Entry 6F3M (X-ray diffraction, 1.60 A resolution); this record covers chains A and C of the 4 polymer chains in the assembly.

== Chain A ==
Name: Adenosylhomocysteinase
Organism: Pseudomonas aeruginosa (strain ATCC 15692 / DSM 22644 / CIP 104116 / JCM 14847 / LMG 12228 / 1C / PRS 101 / PAO1)
Notes: EC 3.3.1.1
Reference sequence: Q9I685 (SAHH_PSEAE); numbering as in UniProt (aligned over 9-469)
Chain sequence (461 residues; each row starts with the number of its first residue):
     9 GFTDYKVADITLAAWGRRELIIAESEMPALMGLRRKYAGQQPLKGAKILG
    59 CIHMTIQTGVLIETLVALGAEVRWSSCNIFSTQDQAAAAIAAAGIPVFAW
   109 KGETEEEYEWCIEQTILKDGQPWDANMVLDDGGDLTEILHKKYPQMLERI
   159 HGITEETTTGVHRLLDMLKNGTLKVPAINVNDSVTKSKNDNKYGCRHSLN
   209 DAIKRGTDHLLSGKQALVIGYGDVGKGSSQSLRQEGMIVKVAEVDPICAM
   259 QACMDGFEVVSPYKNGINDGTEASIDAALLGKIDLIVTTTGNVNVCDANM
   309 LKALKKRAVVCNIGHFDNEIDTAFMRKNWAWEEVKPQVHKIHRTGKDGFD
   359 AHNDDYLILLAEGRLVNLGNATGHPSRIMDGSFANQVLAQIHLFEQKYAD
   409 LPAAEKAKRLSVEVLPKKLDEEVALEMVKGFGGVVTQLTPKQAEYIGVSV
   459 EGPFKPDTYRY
UniProt features mapped onto this chain:
  - binding site (substrate): T63, D139, E164, K194, D198
  - binding site (NAD(+)): T165 to T167, N199, G228 to G233, E251, N300, I321 to H323, N375
Ion coordination: K+: Q65, T380, H382; Zn2+: C85, D139, H323
Residues lining bound ligands:
  - adenosine (ADN): I60, H61, T63, Q65, T66, D139, E164, T165, K194, D198, H323, L373, N375, L376, T380, G381, H382, M387, F391
  - NAD (nicotinamide-adenine-dinucleotide), molecule 1: T165, T166, T167, K194, D198, N199, C203, I227, G228, Y229, G230, D231, V232, G233, A250, E251, V252, D253, C256, T297, T298, G299, N300, V303, I321, G322, H323, L373, N375, L376, H382
  - NAD, molecule 2: L446, Q450, I454, K463, Y467
Reported in the primary citation:
  - K+ coordination: Q65, T380 to S384
  - Zn2+ coordination: C85, D139, H323
  - binding site for adenosine: Q65, H323
  - conformationally variable residues (domain motion, side-chain flip): Q65, H323
  - mutagenesis - Q65A: decreased catalytic activity on K+ ions
  - mutagenesis - Q65A: decreased binding to adenosine

== Chain C ==
Name: Adenosylhomocysteinase
Organism: Pseudomonas aeruginosa (strain ATCC 15692 / DSM 22644 / CIP 104116 / JCM 14847 / LMG 12228 / 1C / PRS 101 / PAO1)
Notes: EC 3.3.1.1
Reference sequence: Q9I685 (SAHH_PSEAE); residue numbers follow UniProt; this construct covers 10-469
Chain sequence (460 residues; numbered 10 to 469; the number before each row is that of its first residue):
    10 FTDYKVADITLAAWGRRELIIAESEMPALMGLRRKYAGQQPLKGAKILGC
    60 IHMTIQTGVLIETLVALGAEVRWSSCNIFSTQDQAAAAIAAAGIPVFAWK
   110 GETEEEYEWCIEQTILKDGQPWDANMVLDDGGDLTEILHKKYPQMLERIH
   160 GITEETTTGVHRLLDMLKNGTLKVPAINVNDSVTKSKNDNKYGCRHSLND
   210 AIKRGTDHLLSGKQALVIGYGDVGKGSSQSLRQEGMIVKVAEVDPICAMQ
   260 ACMDGFEVVSPYKNGINDGTEASIDAALLGKIDLIVTTTGNVNVCDANML
   310 KALKKRAVVCNIGHFDNEIDTAFMRKNWAWEEVKPQVHKIHRTGKDGFDA
   360 HNDDYLILLAEGRLVNLGNATGHPSRIMDGSFANQVLAQIHLFEQKYADL
   410 PAAEKAKRLSVEVLPKKLDEEVALEMVKGFGGVVTQLTPKQAEYIGVSVE
   460 GPFKPDTYRY
UniProt features mapped onto this chain:
  - binding site (substrate): T63, D139, E164, K194, D198
  - binding site (NAD(+)): T165 to T167, N199, G228 to G233, E251, N300, I321 to H323, N375
Ion coordination: K+: Q65, T380, H382; Zn2+: C85, D139, H323
Residues lining bound ligands:
  - adenosine (ADN): I60, H61, T63, Q65, T66, D139, E164, T165, K194, D198, H323, L373, N375, L376, T380, G381, H382, M387, F391
  - NAD (nicotinamide-adenine-dinucleotide), molecule 1: T165, T166, T167, K194, D198, N199, C203, I227, G228, Y229, G230, D231, V232, G233, A250, E251, V252, D253, C256, T297, T298, G299, N300, V303, I321, G322, H323, E327, L373, N375, L376, H382
  - NAD, molecule 2: L446, Q450, I454, K463, Y467

== How chain A and chain C interact ==
Residue-residue contacts - 70 pairs, chain A then chain C:
  W23(A) with V342(C); K343(C)
  R26(A) with E340(C); E341(C), hydrogen bond (side chain-backbone); V342(C), hydrogen bond (side chain-backbone)
  E27(A) with K343(C)
  I29(A) with A359(C); H360(C)
  I30(A) with H217(C)
  S33(A) with R315(C); Y364(C)
  E34(A) with H217(C); K222(C), salt bridge
  R204(A) with Q242(C), hydrogen bond (side chain-backbone); E243(C); G244(C)
  H205(A) with K212(C), hydrogen bond (backbone-side chain); H217(C); L218(C)
  N208(A) with K212(C), hydrogen bond; E243(C)
  D209(A) with K212(C)
  K212(A) with H205(C), hydrogen bond (side chain-backbone); N208(C), hydrogen bond; D209(C); R213(C), hydrogen bond (backbone-side chain)
  R213(A) with K212(C), hydrogen bond (side chain-backbone); R213(C); D216(C), salt bridge
  D216(A) with R213(C), salt bridge; T380(C), hydrogen bond; P383(C)
  H217(A) with I30(C); E34(C); H205(C)
  L218(A) with H205(C); P383(C); R385(C); I386(C), hydrophobic; F439(C), hydrophobic
  S220(A) with F439(C)
  G221(A) with F439(C)
  K222(A) with E34(C), salt bridge; R385(C)
  Q242(A) with R204(C), hydrogen bond (backbone-side chain); Q242(C); E243(C), hydrogen bond
  E243(A) with R204(C); N208(C); Q242(C)
  G244(A) with R204(C)
  R315(A) with S33(C)
  E340(A) with R26(C)
  E341(A) with R26(C), hydrogen bond (backbone-side chain)
  V342(A) with W23(C); R26(C), hydrogen bond (backbone-side chain)
  K343(A) with W23(C); E27(C)
  A359(A) with I29(C)
  H360(A) with I29(C)
  Y364(A) with S33(C)
  T380(A) with D216(C), hydrogen bond
  P383(A) with D216(C); L218(C)
  R385(A) with L218(C); K222(C)
  I386(A) with L218(C), hydrophobic
  F439(A) with L218(C), hydrophobic; S220(C); G221(C)
Also at the interface, not in a pair above, chain A (38 interface residues in all): L219, K348, S384
Also at the interface, not in a pair above, chain C (38 interface residues in all): L219, K348, S384

== In short ==
Chain A and chain C each contribute 38 residues to their interface, with 15 hydrogen bonds and 4 salt bridges.
Among the polar pairs are E34(A)-K222(C), R213(A)-D216(C) and D216(A)-R213(C). The paper reports a binding
site for adenosine at Q65(A) and H323(A); Q65A of chain A reduces catalytic activity on K+ ions.
Here chain A is Adenosylhomocysteinase and chain C is Adenosylhomocysteinase, both from Pseudomonas aeruginosa
(strain ATCC 15692 / DSM 22644 / CIP 104116 / JCM 14847 / LMG 12228 / 1C / PRS 101 / PAO1). Entry 6F3M
(Crystal structure of S-adenosyl-L-homocysteine hydrolase from Pseudomonas aeruginosa complexed with
adenosine, K+ and Zn2+ cations) was determined by X-ray diffraction, deposited together with 6F3N, 6F3O, 6F3P
and 6F3Q.
